Entry 9JT1 (electron microscopy, 3.09 A resolution); this record covers chains H and L of the 6 polymer chains in the assembly.

# Chain H
Name: heavy chain of HBC
Organism: Homo sapiens
Amino-acid sequence (217 residues; row label = number of the first residue in the row):
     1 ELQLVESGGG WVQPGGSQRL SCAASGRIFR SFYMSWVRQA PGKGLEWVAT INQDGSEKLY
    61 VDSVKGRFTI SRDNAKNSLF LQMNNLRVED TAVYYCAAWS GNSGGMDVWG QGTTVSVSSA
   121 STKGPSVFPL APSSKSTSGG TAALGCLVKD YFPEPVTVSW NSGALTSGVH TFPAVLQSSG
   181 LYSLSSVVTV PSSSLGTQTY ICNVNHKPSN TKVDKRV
Not modelled in the structure: 120-217
Disulfides: Cys22-Cys96

# Chain L
Name: light chain of HBC
Organism: Homo sapiens
Amino-acid sequence (213 residues; each row starts with the number of its first residue):
     1 SYELTQPPSV SVSPGQTVSI PCSGDKLGNK NVCWFQHKPG QSPVLVIYEV KYRPSGIPER
    61 FSGSNSGNTA TLTISGTQAM DEAAYFCQTW DSTTVVFGGG TRLTVLRTVA APSVFIFPPS
   121 DEQLKSGTAS VVCLLNNFYP REAKVQWKVD NALQSGNSQE SVTEQDSKDS TYSLSSTLTL
   181 SKADYEKHKV YACEVTHQGL SSPVTKSFNR GEC
Not modelled in the structure: 1, 107-213
Disulfides: Cys22-Cys87

# Interface between chain H and chain L
Contacting residue pairs - 23 pairs, chain H then chain L:
  Gly44(H) - Phe86(L)
  Leu45(H) - Pro43(L)  hydrophobic
  Leu45(H) - Phe86(L)
  Leu45(H) - Phe97(L)
  Trp47(H) - Thr94(L)
  Trp47(H) - Val95(L)
  Leu59(H) - Thr93(L)
  Tyr95(H) - His37(L)
  Trp99(H) - Trp90(L)  hydrophobic
  Ser103(H) - Leu45(L)
  Ser103(H) - Tyr48(L)
  Ser103(H) - Pro54(L)
  Gly104(H) - Tyr48(L)
  Gly105(H) - Leu45(L)
  Gly105(H) - Tyr48(L)
  Met106(H) - Phe35(L)
  Met106(H) - Leu45(L)
  Met106(H) - Phe97(L)  hydrophobic
  Asp107(H) - Leu45(L)
  Trp109(H) - Phe35(L)  hydrophobic
  Trp109(H) - Ser42(L)
  Trp109(H) - Pro43(L)
  Gly110(H) - Ser42(L)
Interface residues without a listed pair, chain H (16 interface residues in all): Val37, Tyr60, Asn102
Interface residues without a listed pair, chain L (17 interface residues in all): Cys33, Gln41, Glu49, Gln88

# In short
16 residues of chain H and 17 residues of chain L are in contact.
Here chain H is heavy chain of HBC and chain L is light chain of HBC, both from Homo sapiens. Entry 9JT1
(Structure of HBsAg in complex with FabHBC and FabGC1102) was determined by electron microscopy together with
9U9B from the same study.
